Entry 1NMO (X-ray diffraction, 2.20 A resolution); this record covers chains A and C of the 6 polymer chains in the assembly.

[Chain A (and C)]
Protein: Hypothetical protein ybgI
From: Escherichia coli, Escherichia coli O157:H7
Notes: chain C of this document is another copy of the same molecule, construct and numbering; everything in this record applies to it too
UniProtKB: P75743 (YBGI_ECOLI); numbering as in UniProt (aligned over 1-247)
Chain sequence (247 residues; numbered 1 to 247; the number before each row is that of its first residue):
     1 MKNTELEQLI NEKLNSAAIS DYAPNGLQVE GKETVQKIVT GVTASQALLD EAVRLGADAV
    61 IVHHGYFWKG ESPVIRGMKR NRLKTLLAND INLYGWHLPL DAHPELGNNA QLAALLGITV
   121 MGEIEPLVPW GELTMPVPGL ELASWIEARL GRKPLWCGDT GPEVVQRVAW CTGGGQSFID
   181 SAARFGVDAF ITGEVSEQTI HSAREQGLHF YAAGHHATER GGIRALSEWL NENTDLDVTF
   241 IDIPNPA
Modified positions: Mse1, Mse78, Mse121, Mse135 (selenomethionine; parent Met)
Differences from the reference sequence: modified residue (1, 78, 121, 135)
Bound ions: Fe ion site 1: His63, Asp101, Glu219; Fe ion site 2: His64, His215, Glu219
Reported in the primary citation:
  - Fe ion coordination: His63, His64, Asp101, His215, Glu219

[Interface between chain A and chain C]
Pairs across the interface (6; chain A residue first):
  Leu140(A) - Arg224(C)
  Asp159(A) - Arg54(C)  salt bridge
  Asp159(A) - Leu55(C)
  Thr160(A) - Leu55(C)
  Glu163(A) - Asn231(C)
  Arg204(A) - Arg54(C)
Interface residues without a listed pair, chain C (8 interface residues in all): Leu236, Asp237, Thr239, Ile241

[Overview]
Chain A and chain C form an interface of 5 and 8 residues respectively; the contacts include 1 salt bridge.
The salt-bridged pair is Asp159(A)-Arg54(C). His63(A), Asp101(A) and Glu219(A) coordinate Fe ion site 1.
His64(A), His215(A) and Glu219(A) coordinate Fe ion site 2. The paper reports Fe ion coordination by His63(A),
His64(A) and Asp101(A) among others.
Chain A and chain C are both Hypothetical protein ybgI (Escherichia coli, Escherichia coli O157:H7); the
structure, Structural genomics, protein ybgI, unknown function, was determined by X-ray diffraction together
with 1LQA and 1NMP from the same study.
